PDB entry 7SZ9 | X-ray diffraction, 2.20 A resolution | chains B and D of the 4 polymer chains in the assembly

Chain B:
Name: 3-oxoacyl-[acyl-carrier-protein] synthase 1
From: Escherichia coli (strain K12)
Notes: EC 2.3.1.41
UniProt: P0A953 (FABB_ECOLI); residue numbers follow UniProt; this construct covers 2-405
Sequence (406 residues; row label = number of the first residue in the row; numbering starts at 0):
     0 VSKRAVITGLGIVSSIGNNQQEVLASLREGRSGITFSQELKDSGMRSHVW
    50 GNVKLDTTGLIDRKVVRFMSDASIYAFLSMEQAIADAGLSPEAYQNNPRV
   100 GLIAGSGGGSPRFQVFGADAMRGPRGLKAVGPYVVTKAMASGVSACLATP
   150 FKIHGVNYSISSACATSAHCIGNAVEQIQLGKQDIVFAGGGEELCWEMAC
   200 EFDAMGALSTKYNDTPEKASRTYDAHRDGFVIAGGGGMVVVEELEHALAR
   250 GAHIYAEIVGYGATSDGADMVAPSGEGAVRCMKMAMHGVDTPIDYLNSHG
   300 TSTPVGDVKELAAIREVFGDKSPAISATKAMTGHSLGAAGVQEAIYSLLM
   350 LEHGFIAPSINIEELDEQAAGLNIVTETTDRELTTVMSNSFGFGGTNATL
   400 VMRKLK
Unresolved in the structure: 405
Covalent attachments: compound DJ5 linked to Cys-163
Differences from the reference sequence: expression tag (0-1)
Bound ions: Na+: Asn-296, Ser-297, Glu-342, Ser-387, Asn-388
Residues lining bound ligands:
  - DJ5 (N~3~-{(2R)-4-[(dihydroxyphosphanyl)oxy]-2-hydroxy-3,3-dimethylbutanoyl}-N-(2-{[(9Z)-hexadec-9-enoyl]amino}ethyl)-beta-alaninamide), molecule 1: Gly-106, Gly-107, Pro-110, Ala-162, Met-197, Glu-200, Phe-201, Met-204, Ala-206, Phe-229, Val-270, His-298, Thr-300, Thr-302, Leu-335, Phe-390, Gly-391, Phe-392
  - DJ5, molecule 2: Gln-113, Val-134, Ala-137, Met-138
Curated features (UniProtKB/Swiss-Prot):
  - active site (For beta-ketoacyl synthase activity): Cys-163, His-298, His-333
  - natural variant: Ala-4 (A4T: In strain: MA-1 / fabB3), Ser-140 (S140F: In strain: K1060 / fabB5), Gly-299 (G299S: In strain: MA-1 / fabB3), Ala-329 (A329V: In strain: M5 / fabB15)
Reported in the primary citation:
  - binding site for DJ5: Cys-163, Phe-392
  - catalytic residues: Cys-163, Phe-392
  - conformationally variable residues (side-chain flip): Gln-113, Phe-392
  - self-association interface (contacts with another copy of this molecule); pairs are residue here / residue on that copy: Glu-200/Gln-113 (hydrogen bond)

Chain D:
Name: Acyl carrier protein
From: Escherichia coli
UniProt: B7MJ81 (ACP_ECO45); residues 1-77 here correspond to UniProt positions 2-78 (UniProt number = residue number + 1)
Sequence (77 residues; numbered 1 to 77; the number before each row is that of its first residue):
     1 STIEERVKKIIGEQLGVKQEEVTNNASFVEDLGADSLDTVELVMALEEEF
    51 DTEIPDEEAEKITTVQAAIDYINGHQA
Unresolved in the structure: 76-77
Covalent attachments: compound DJ5 linked to Ser-36
Curated features (UniProtKB/Swiss-Prot):
  - modified residue: Ser-36 (O-(pantetheine 4'-phosphoryl)serine)
Reported in the primary citation:
  - binding site for DJ5: Ser-36

Interface between chain B and chain D:
Pairs across the interface - 18 pairs, chain B then chain D:
  Arg-62(B) / Glu-13(D)  hydrogen bond (side chain-backbone)
  Arg-62(B) / Gln-14(D)
  Lys-63(B) / Leu-15(D)  hydrogen bond (side chain-backbone)
  Lys-63(B) / Gly-33(D)
  Arg-66(B) / Asp-35(D)  salt bridge
  Arg-66(B) / Asp-38(D)  salt bridge
  Phe-67(B) / Leu-37(D)  hydrophobic
  Arg-124(B) / Glu-47(D)  salt bridge
  Lys-127(B) / Met-44(D)
  Lys-127(B) / Glu-47(D)
  Lys-127(B) / Ile-54(D)
  Gly-130(B) / Met-44(D)
  Pro-131(B) / Leu-37(D)
  Pro-131(B) / Val-40(D)  hydrophobic
  Pro-131(B) / Glu-41(D)
  Tyr-132(B) / Leu-37(D)
  Tyr-132(B) / Asp-38(D)  hydrogen bond
  Tyr-132(B) / Glu-41(D)
Other interface residues (no listed pair), chain B (11 interface residues in all): Leu-126, Ala-128
Other interface residues (no listed pair), chain D (13 interface residues in all): Leu-32

Overview:
Chain B and chain D form an interface of 11 and 13 residues respectively; the contacts include 3 hydrogen
bonds and 3 salt bridges. Among the polar pairs are Arg-66(B)/Asp-35(D), Arg-66(B)/Asp-38(D) and
Arg-124(B)/Glu-47(D). Chain B binds compound DJ5. From the paper: catalytic residues Cys-163(B) and
Phe-392(B); a binding site for DJ5 at Cys-163(B), Phe-392(B) and Ser-36(D).
Here chain B is 3-oxoacyl-[acyl-carrier-protein] synthase 1 (Escherichia coli (strain K12)) and chain D is
Acyl carrier protein (Escherichia coli). Entry 7SZ9 (Crosslinked Crystal Structure of Type II Fatty Acid
Synthase Ketosynthase, FabB, and C16:1-crypto Acyl Carrier Protein ...) was determined by X-ray diffraction
together with 7SQI from the same study.
